PDB entry 1BYF | X-ray diffraction, 2.00 A resolution | chains A and B

[Chain A (and B)]
Molecule: Protein (polyandrocarpa lectin)
Organism: Polyandrocarpa misakiensis
Notes: chain B of this document is another copy of the same molecule, construct and numbering; everything in this record applies to it too
UniProtKB: P16108 (LECC_POLMI); residues 1-125 here = UniProt positions 1-125
Sequence (125 residues; each row starts with the number of its first residue):
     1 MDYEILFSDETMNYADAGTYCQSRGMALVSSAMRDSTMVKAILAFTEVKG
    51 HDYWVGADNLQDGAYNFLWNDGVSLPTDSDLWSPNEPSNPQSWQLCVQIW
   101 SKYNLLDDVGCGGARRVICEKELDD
Not modelled in the structure: 1, 125
Cystine bridges: C21-C119, C96-C111
Metal / ion sites: Zn2+ site 1: D2 (shared with D2(B) of chain B); Zn2+ site 2 near D35 (its only coordinating residue here); Zn2+ site 3: H51 (shared with E10(B) of chain B); Zn2+ site 4: D52 (together with acetate ion); Ca2+: E86, N89, D107, D108 (together with glycerol)
Reported in the primary citation:
  - Zn2+ coordination: D2, D35
  - self-association interface (contacts with another copy of this molecule); pairs are residue here / residue on that copy: F7-F7 (hydrophobic contact), F45-F45 (hydrophobic contact), F7, F45
  - Ca2+ coordination: E86, N89, D107, D108
  - specificity-determining residues: S88 (proposed by the authors, not directly observed)

[How chain A and chain B interact]
Contacting residue pairs - 44 pairs, chain A then chain B:
  D2(A) - D9(B)
  Y3(A) - F7(B)
  Y3(A) - S8(B)
  Y3(A) - D9(B)  hydrogen bond (backbone-side chain)
  E4(A) - F7(B)
  E4(A) - S8(B)
  E4(A) - Y20(B)  hydrogen bond
  I5(A) - I5(B)
  I5(A) - L6(B)
  I5(A) - F7(B)  hydrogen bond (backbone-backbone)
  L6(A) - I5(B)
  F7(A) - Y3(B)
  F7(A) - E4(B)
  F7(A) - I5(B)  hydrogen bond (backbone-backbone)
  F7(A) - F7(B)  hydrophobic
  F7(A) - F45(B)  hydrophobic
  S8(A) - Y3(B)
  S8(A) - E4(B)
  S8(A) - L123(B)
  D9(A) - D2(B)
  D9(A) - Y3(B)  hydrogen bond (side chain-backbone)
  D9(A) - L123(B)
  E10(A) - L123(B)
  Y20(A) - E4(B)  hydrogen bond
  R24(A) - E4(B)  salt bridge
  T37(A) - V48(B)
  M38(A) - F45(B)  hydrophobic
  M38(A) - K49(B)
  K40(A) - V48(B)
  A41(A) - F45(B)
  A41(A) - V48(B)
  A44(A) - A44(B)
  A44(A) - V48(B)  hydrophobic
  F45(A) - F7(B)  hydrophobic
  F45(A) - M38(B)  hydrophobic
  F45(A) - A41(B)
  V48(A) - T37(B)
  V48(A) - K40(B)
  V48(A) - A41(B)
  V48(A) - A44(B)  hydrophobic
  K49(A) - M38(B)  hydrogen bond
  L123(A) - S8(B)
  L123(A) - D9(B)
  L123(A) - E10(B)
Other interface residues (no listed pair), chain A (22 interface residues in all): M26, I42
Other interface residues (no listed pair), chain B (21 interface residues in all): R24, I42

[Summary]
22 residues of chain A and 21 residues of chain B are in contact, with 7 hydrogen bonds and 1 salt bridge.
Among the polar pairs are R24(A)-E4(B), Y3(A)-D9(B) and E4(A)-Y20(B). From the paper: Ca2+ coordination by
E86(A), N89(A) and D107(A) among others; Zn2+ coordination by D2(A) and D35(A).
Both chains are Protein (polyandrocarpa lectin) (Polyandrocarpa misakiensis). Entry 1BYF (Structure of TC14; A
C-type lectin from the tunicate polyandrocarpa misakiensis) was determined by X-ray diffraction (same
publication as 1TLG).
